PDB entry 8EBN | X-ray diffraction, 2.60 A resolution | chains A and B of the 6 polymer chains in the assembly

# Chain A (and B)
Protein: Kelch domain-containing protein 2
Organism: Homo sapiens
Notes: chain B of this document is another copy of the same molecule, construct and numbering; everything in this record applies to it too
Reference sequence: Q9Y2U9 (KLDC2_HUMAN); residue numbers follow UniProt; this construct covers 1-406
Amino-acid sequence (406 residues; each row starts with the number of its first residue):
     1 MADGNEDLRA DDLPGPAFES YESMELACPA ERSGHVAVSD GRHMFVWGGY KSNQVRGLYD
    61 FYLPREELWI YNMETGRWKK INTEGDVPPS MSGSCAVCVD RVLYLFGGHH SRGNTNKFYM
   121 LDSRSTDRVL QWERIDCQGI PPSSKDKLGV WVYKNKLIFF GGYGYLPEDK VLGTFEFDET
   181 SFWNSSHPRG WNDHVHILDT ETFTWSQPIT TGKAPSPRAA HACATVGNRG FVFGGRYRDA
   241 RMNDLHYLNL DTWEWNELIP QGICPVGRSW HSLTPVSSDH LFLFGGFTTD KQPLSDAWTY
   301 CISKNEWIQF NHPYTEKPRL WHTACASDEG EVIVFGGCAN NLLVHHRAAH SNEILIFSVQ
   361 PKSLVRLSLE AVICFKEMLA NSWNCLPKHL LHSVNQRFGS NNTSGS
Not modelled in the structure: 1-26, 54-59, 380-391 (chain B: 1-26, 123-128, 168-171, 179-187, 237-240)
UniProt features mapped onto this chain:
  - mutagenesis: Lys147 (K147A: Strongly impaired ability to recognize truncated SELENOK or cleaved USP1 with a diglycine (Gly-Gly) at the C-terminus), Phe177 (F177A: Impairs oligomerization of KLHDC2-ELOB-ELOC complex; when associated with A-182 and A-183. Impairs oligomerization of KLHDC2-ELOB-ELOC complex; when associated with K-182 and A-183), Phe182 (F182A: Impairs oligomerization of KLHDC2-ELOB-ELOC complex; when associated with A-177 and A-183; F182K: Impairs oligomerization of KLHDC2-ELOB-ELOC complex; when associated with A-177 and A-183), Trp183 (W183A: Impairs oligomerization of KLHDC2-ELOB-ELOC complex; when associated with A-177 and A-182. Impairs oligomerization of KLHDC2-ELOB-ELOC complex; when associated with A-177 and K-182), Arg189 (R189A: Does not affect ability to recognize truncated SELENOK or cleaved USP1 with a diglycine (Gly-Gly) at the C-terminus), Arg236 (R236A: Does not affect ability to recognize truncated SELENOK with a diglycine (Gly-Gly) at the C-terminus. Abolished ability to recognize cleaved USP1 with a diglycine (Gly-Gly) at the C-terminus ...), Arg241 (R241A/L/E: Abolished ability to recognize truncated SELENOK or cleaved USP1 with a diglycine (Gly-Gly) at the C-terminus ...), Ser269 (S269A: Does not affect ability to recognize truncated SELENOK with a diglycine (Gly-Gly) at the C-terminus ...), Ile373 (I373R: Impairs oligomerization of KLHDC2-ELOB-ELOC complex), Asn401 to Ser406 (Abolishes oligomerization of KLHDC2-ELOB-ELOC complex), Gly405 to Ser406 (Abolishes oligomerization of KLHDC2-ELOB-ELOC complex), Ser406 (S406G: Promotes oligomerization of KLHDC2-ELOB-ELOC complex. Abolishes the activity of CRL2(KLHDC2) complex to ubiquitinate SELENOK)
From the paper describing this entry:
  - self-association interface (contacts with another copy of this molecule): Ile373
  - mutagenesis - S269E: abolished binding to FAM-SELK

# Interface between chain A and chain B
Contacting residue pairs - 73 pairs, chain A then chain B:
  Tyr50(A) with Asn402(B); Thr403(B)
  Asp60(A) with Asn402(B)
  Tyr62(A) with Asn402(B)
  Ser92(A) with Asn402(B), hydrogen bond
  His109(A) with Ser400(B), hydrogen bond; Asn401(B); Asn402(B)
  His110(A) with His392(B)
  Arg112(A) with Leu391(B); His392(B); Asn395(B), hydrogen bond (backbone-side chain); Gln396(B)
  Gly113(A) with Asn395(B); Ser400(B)
  Asp146(A) with Asn402(B)
  Lys147(A) with Asn402(B), hydrogen bond (side chain-backbone); Thr403(B); Ser404(B), hydrogen bond (side chain-backbone); Ser406(B)
  Tyr163(A) with Ser404(B); Gly405(B)
  Tyr165(A) with Leu386(B), hydrophobic; Leu391(B); Asn395(B)
  Leu166(A) with Leu379(B); Ala380(B); Ser382(B); Trp383(B), hydrophobic; Asn384(B)
  Pro167(A) with Trp383(B); Asn384(B), hydrogen bond (backbone-backbone)
  Glu168(A) with Trp383(B); Asn384(B); Leu386(B); Lys388(B), salt bridge
  Asp169(A) with Trp383(B)
  Lys170(A) with Trp383(B)
  Phe175(A) with Ala380(B)
  Phe177(A) with Lys376(B); Ala380(B)
  Glu179(A) with Lys376(B), salt bridge
  Phe182(A) with Leu369(B); Val372(B), hydrophobic; Ile373(B), hydrophobic; Lys376(B)
  Trp183(A) with Glu74(B); Thr75(B); Arg366(B); Leu369(B), hydrophobic; Ile373(B), hydrophobic
  Ser186(A) with Val394(B); Asn395(B), hydrogen bond; Gly399(B)
  His187(A) with Leu386(B)
  Arg189(A) with Ser400(B), hydrogen bond; Asn401(B), hydrogen bond (side chain-backbone); Ser404(B)
  Trp191(A) with Gly405(B), hydrogen bond (side chain-backbone)
  Ala219(A) with Gly405(B)
  Ala220(A) with Ser406(B)
  Arg236(A) with Gly405(B); Ser406(B), hydrogen bond (side chain-backbone)
  Arg241(A) with Ser406(B), hydrogen bond (side chain-backbone)
  Ser269(A) with Ser406(B), hydrogen bond (side chain-backbone)
  Trp270(A) with Ser406(B)
  Trp321(A) with Asn402(B); Thr403(B)
  Leu342(A) with Thr403(B)
  Leu343(A) with Thr403(B)
  His345(A) with Asn401(B); Asn402(B); Thr403(B), hydrogen bond
Also at the interface, not in a pair above, chain A (41 interface residues in all): Ser111, Asn114, Ser144, Asp178, Pro188
Also at the interface, not in a pair above, chain B (28 interface residues in all): Phe398

# In short
41 residues of chain A and 28 residues of chain B are in contact, with 14 hydrogen bonds and 2 salt bridges.
Polar pairs include Glu168(A)-Lys388(B), Glu179(A)-Lys376(B) and Ser92(A)-Asn402(B). From UniProt: 15
mutagenesis sites on chain A. The paper reports that S269E of chain A abolishes binding to FAM-SELK; a
self-association interface involving Ile373(A).
Chain A and chain B are both Kelch domain-containing protein 2 (Homo sapiens); the structure, Structure of
KLHDC2-EloB/C tetrameric assembly, was determined by X-ray diffraction, deposited together with 8EBL and 8EBM.
